Entry 7LMA (electron microscopy, 3.30 A resolution); this record covers chains A and D of the 8 polymer chains in the assembly.

[Chain A]
Molecule: Telomerase reverse transcriptase
Organism: Tetrahymena thermophila
Notes: EC 2.7.7.49
UniProtKB: O77448 (TERT_TETTH); residue numbers follow UniProt; this construct covers 1-1117
Sequence (1117 residues; each row starts with the number of its first residue):
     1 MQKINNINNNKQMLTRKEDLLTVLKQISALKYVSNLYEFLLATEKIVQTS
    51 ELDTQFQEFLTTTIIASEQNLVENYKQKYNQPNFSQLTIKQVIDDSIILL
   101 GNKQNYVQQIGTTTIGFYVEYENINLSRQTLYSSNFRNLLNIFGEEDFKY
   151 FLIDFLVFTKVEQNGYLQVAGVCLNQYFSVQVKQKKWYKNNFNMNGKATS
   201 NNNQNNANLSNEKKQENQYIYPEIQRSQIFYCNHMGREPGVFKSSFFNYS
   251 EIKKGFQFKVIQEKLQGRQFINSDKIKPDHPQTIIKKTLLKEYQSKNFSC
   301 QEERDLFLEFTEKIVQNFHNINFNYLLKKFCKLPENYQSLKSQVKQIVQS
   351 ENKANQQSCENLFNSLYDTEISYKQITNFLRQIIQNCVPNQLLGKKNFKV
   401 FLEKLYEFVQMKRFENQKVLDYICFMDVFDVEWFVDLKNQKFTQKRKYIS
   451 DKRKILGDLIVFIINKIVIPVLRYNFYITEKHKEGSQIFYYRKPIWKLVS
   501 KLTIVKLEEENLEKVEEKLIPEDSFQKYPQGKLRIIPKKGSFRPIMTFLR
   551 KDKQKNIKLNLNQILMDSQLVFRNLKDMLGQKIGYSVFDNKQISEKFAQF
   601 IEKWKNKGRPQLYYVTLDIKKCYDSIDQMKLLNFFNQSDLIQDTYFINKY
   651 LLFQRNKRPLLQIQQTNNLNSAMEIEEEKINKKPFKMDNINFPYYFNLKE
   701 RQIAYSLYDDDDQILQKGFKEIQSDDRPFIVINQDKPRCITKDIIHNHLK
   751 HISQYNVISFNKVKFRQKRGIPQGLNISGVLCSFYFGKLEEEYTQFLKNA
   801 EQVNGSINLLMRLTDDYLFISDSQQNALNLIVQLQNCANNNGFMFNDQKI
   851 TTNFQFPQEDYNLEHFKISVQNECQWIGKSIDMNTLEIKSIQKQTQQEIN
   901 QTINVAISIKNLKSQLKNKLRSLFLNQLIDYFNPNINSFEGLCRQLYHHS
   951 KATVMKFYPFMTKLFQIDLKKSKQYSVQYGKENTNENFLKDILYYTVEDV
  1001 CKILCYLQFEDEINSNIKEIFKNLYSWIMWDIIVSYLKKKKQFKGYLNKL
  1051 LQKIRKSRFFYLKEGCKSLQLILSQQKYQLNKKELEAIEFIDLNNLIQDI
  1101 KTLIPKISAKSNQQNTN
Disordered / not traced: 1-10, 180-215, 252-280, 664-686, 1111-1117
Swiss-Prot annotation at these positions:
  - binding site (Mg(2+)): Asp618, Asp815, Asp816
  - mutagenesis: Lys90 (K90A: Decreased reverse transcriptase activity), Asp94 (D94A: Decreased reverse transcriptase activity; does not affect DNA-binding), Lys103 (K103A: Does not affect reverse transcriptase activity), Arg137 (R137A: Decreased reverse transcriptase activity), Glu145 to Glu146 (Does not affect reverse transcriptase activity), Phe158 (F158A: Abolished reverse transcriptase activity), Gln168 (Q168A: Strongly decreased reverse transcriptase activity; strongly decreased DNA-binding; Q168E: Does not affect reverse transcriptase activity; Q168N: Decreased reverse transcriptase activity), Leu174 (L174A: Decreased reverse transcriptase activity), Phe178 (F178A: Strongly decreased reverse transcriptase activity; strongly decreased DNA-binding), Lys183 to Lys189 (Strongly decreased reverse transcriptase activity), Lys183 to Lys186 (Strongly decreased reverse transcriptase activity), Lys185 to Lys186 (Does not affect reverse transcriptase activity), 47 further mutagenesis entries in UniProt
What the authors report for this chain:
  - catalytic residues: Asp618, Asp815, Asp816
  - binding site for telomere DNA: Phe414, Asn904, Lys919
  - mutagenesis - Y231A, R413A, F414A, F414H, F414Y, E480A, R534A, R550A, K551A, K553A, K657A, R658A, Y694A, R921A: decreased catalytic activity
  - binding site for Telomerase RNA: Tyr231, Phe242, Arg413, Arg534, Arg550 to Asn560, Lys657, Arg658, Arg921

[Chain D]
Molecule: Telomerase holoenzyme Teb1 subunit
Organism: Tetrahymena thermophila
UniProtKB: D2CVN6 (D2CVN6_TETTH); numbering as in UniProt (aligned over 1-701)
Sequence (701 residues; numbered 1 to 701; the number before each row is that of its first residue):
     1 MKLTKGGSYILKKVDRKQFYQDEEIVMQIKKILGQKTTDCKQYIKCECID
    51 GLGDEALIYFEMLANQNQHLQKNDVIMIQDYLNDKTQNDKIVVLVTRFQF
   101 CKASHVQPKTAQKESIQLLNTEKTIIQKSKITKNPAEEVLKFIEVNEKDN
   151 SSNSEDMIIEQQKQEIKNNQKEKQSINGFNLEDSYSNISDITNFGGKSNF
   201 NIGSLSDQLSKQTLLISQLQVGKNRFSFKFEGRVVYKSSTFQNQQDSKYF
   251 FITAQDANNQEINLSFWQKVDQSYQTLKVGQYYYFIGGEVKQFKNNLELK
   301 FKFGDYQIIPKETLSANYVQPLALQPSKQFGNDSIGDSDYSIHNLIEKEE
   351 SIAQKGYNGQKNNKYRQNNNNSKHTLLISEVLKTSKQYLSVLAQVVDIQS
   401 SDKNIRLKICDNSCNQELKVVIFPDLCYEWRDKFSINKWYYFNEFVRQIY
   451 NDEVQLKNNIHSSIKESDDQRKVITYNQEQGVFKKSISINSNDSFEIKPK
   501 ISYKNNSNQEQRIYSSIEEIIQQAQASEIGQKKEFYVYGNLVSIQMKNKL
   551 YYYRCTCQGKSVLKYHGDSFFCESCQQFINPQVHLMLRAFVQDSTGTIPV
   601 MIFDQQSSQLINQIDPSIHVQEAGQYVKNCIENGQEEIIRQLFSKLDFAR
   651 FIFEIQFENKEFNNEQEIAYKVLKIEKENIKEESKYLLKKLEHLINNNQN
   701 N
Disordered / not traced: 1-510, 698-701
Metal / ion sites: Zn2+: Cys555, Cys557, Cys572, Cys575
What the authors report for this chain:
  - binding site for telomere DNA: Phe603, Lys660, Glu667

[How chain A and chain D interact]
Residue-residue contacts (17):
  Asn102(A) - Arg640(D)
  Asn102(A) - Ser644(D)
  Gln104(A) - Gln545(D)
  Gln104(A) - Lys547(D)
  Thr113(A) - Lys547(D)
  Thr114(A) - Ser543(D)
  Thr114(A) - Gln545(D)  hydrogen bond (backbone-side chain)
  Ile115(A) - Ser543(D)
  Ile115(A) - Phe590(D)  hydrophobic
  Ile115(A) - Thr597(D)
  Gly116(A) - Val542(D)
  Gly116(A) - Ser543(D)  hydrogen bond (backbone-side chain)
  Phe117(A) - Phe648(D)  hydrophobic
  Lys291(A) - Tyr565(D)  hydrogen bond
  Gln294(A) - Gln576(D)
  Lys296(A) - Phe578(D)
  Lys558(A) - Asn663(D)  hydrogen bond
Also at the interface, not in a pair above, chain A (16 interface residues in all): Lys103, Thr112, Glu122, Asn217, Leu290
Also at the interface, not in a pair above, chain D (17 interface residues in all): Ile544, Met546, Asp568, Gln577

[Summary]
16 residues of chain A face 17 of chain D across their interface, with 4 hydrogen bonds. Polar contacts
include Thr114(A)-Gln545(D), Gly116(A)-Ser543(D) and Lys291(A)-Tyr565(D). From the paper: catalytic residues
Asp618(A), Asp815(A) and Asp816(A); Y231A, R413A and F414A of chain A, among others, reduce catalytic
activity; 14 substitutions were tested in all.
Chain A is Telomerase reverse transcriptase and chain D is Telomerase holoenzyme Teb1 subunit, both from
Tetrahymena thermophila; the structure, Tetrahymena telomerase T3D2 structure at 3.3 Angstrom, was determined
by electron microscopy together with 7LMB from the same study.
